PDB entry 8YFS | electron microscopy, 2.80 A resolution | chains A and S of the 5 polymer chains in the assembly

# Chain A
Protein: Gq protein alpha subunit
From: Rattus norvegicus
Chain sequence (359 residues; numbered 3 to 359 plus 122 insertion-coded residues; 120 numbers in that range are skipped by the numbering (no residue carries them; nothing is unmodelled there); the number before each row is that of its first residue; a row labelled like 57A-57Z holds insertion residues (57A, then the next letters in order)):
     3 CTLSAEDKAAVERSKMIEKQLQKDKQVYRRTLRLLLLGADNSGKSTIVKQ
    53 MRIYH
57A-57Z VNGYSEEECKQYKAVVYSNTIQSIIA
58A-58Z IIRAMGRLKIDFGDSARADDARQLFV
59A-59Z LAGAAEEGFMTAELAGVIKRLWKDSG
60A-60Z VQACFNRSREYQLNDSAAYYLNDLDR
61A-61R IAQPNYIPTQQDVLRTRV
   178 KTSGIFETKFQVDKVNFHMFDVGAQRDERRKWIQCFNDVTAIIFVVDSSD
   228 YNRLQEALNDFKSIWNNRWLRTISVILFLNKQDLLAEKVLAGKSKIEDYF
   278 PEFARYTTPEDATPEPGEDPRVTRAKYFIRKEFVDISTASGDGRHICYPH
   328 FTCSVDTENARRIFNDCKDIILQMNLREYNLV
Disordered / not traced: 3, 57A-57Z, 58A-58Z, 59A-59Z, 60A-60Z, 61A-61R

# Chain S
Protein: scFv16
From: synthetic construct
Notes: antibody fragment or engineered binder
Chain sequence (267 residues; row label = number of the first residue in the row; note: 4 numbers in that range are skipped by the numbering (no residue carries them; nothing is unmodelled there); a row labelled like 120A-120Q holds insertion residues (120A, then the next letters in order)):
     1 MVQLVESGGGLVQPGGSRKLSCSASGFAFSSFGMHWVRQAPEKGLEWVAY
    51 ISSGSGTIYYADTVKGRFTISRDDPKNTLFLQMTSLRSEDTAMYYCVRSI
   101 YYYGSSPFDFWGQGTTLTVS
120A-120Q AGGGGSGGGGSGGGGSS
   125 DIVMTQATSSVPVTPGESVSISCRSSKSLLHSNGNTYLYWFLQRPGQSPQ
   175 LLIYRMSNLASGVPDRFSGSGSGTAFTLTISRLEAEDVGVYYCMQHLEYP
   225 LTFGAGTKLELLEENLYFQGASHHHHHHHH
Disordered / not traced: 1, 120A-120Q, 236-254

# Chain A / chain S interface
Contacting residue pairs (26; chain A residue first):
  Thr4(A) - His155(S)  hydrogen bond (backbone-side chain)
  Leu5(A) - His155(S)
  Ser6(A) - His155(S)
  Ser6(A) - Asn157(S)
  Ser6(A) - Tyr161(S)  hydrogen bond
  Ala7(A) - His220(S)
  Ala7(A) - Leu221(S)
  Ala7(A) - Tyr223(S)  hydrophobic
  Glu8(A) - Tyr161(S)
  Glu8(A) - Tyr163(S)  hydrogen bond
  Glu8(A) - Arg179(S)  salt bridge
  Glu8(A) - His220(S)
  Asp9(A) - Asn157(S)  hydrogen bond
  Asp9(A) - Tyr161(S)
  Ala11(A) - Tyr101(S)  hydrophobic
  Ala12(A) - Tyr101(S)
  Glu14(A) - Ser52(S)
  Glu14(A) - Ser53(S)
  Glu14(A) - Gly56(S)
  Glu14(A) - Thr57(S)  hydrogen bond
  Arg15(A) - Ser31(S)
  Arg15(A) - Ile100(S)
  Arg15(A) - Tyr101(S)
  Arg15(A) - Tyr102(S)
  Met18(A) - Ser53(S)
  Met18(A) - Gly54(S)
Also at the interface, not in a pair above, chain S (20 interface residues in all): Tyr50, Pro107, Ser156

# Overview
The interface between chain A and chain S involves 11 residues on one side and 20 on the other; the contacts
include 5 hydrogen bonds and 1 salt bridge. Among the polar pairs are Glu8(A)-Arg179(S), Thr4(A)-His155(S) and
Ser6(A)-Tyr161(S).
Chain A is Gq protein alpha subunit (Rattus norvegicus) and chain S is scFv16 (synthetic construct); the
structure, MRGPRE-Gq-scFv16-complex, was determined by electron microscopy.
